PDB entry 5CH4 | X-ray diffraction, 3.64 A resolution | chains Y and E of the 3 polymer chains in the assembly

# Chain Y
Molecule: Protein translocase subunit SecY
From: Thermus thermophilus (strain HB8 / ATCC 27634 / DSM 579)
Reference sequence: Q5SHQ8 (SECY_THET8); aligned to UniProt positions 1-432 over residues 1-435 (the alignment contains insertions or deletions, so no single offset holds)
Chain sequence (441 residues; numbered 1 to 444; 3 numbers in that range are skipped by the numbering (no residue carries them; nothing is unmodelled there); the number before each row is that of its first residue):
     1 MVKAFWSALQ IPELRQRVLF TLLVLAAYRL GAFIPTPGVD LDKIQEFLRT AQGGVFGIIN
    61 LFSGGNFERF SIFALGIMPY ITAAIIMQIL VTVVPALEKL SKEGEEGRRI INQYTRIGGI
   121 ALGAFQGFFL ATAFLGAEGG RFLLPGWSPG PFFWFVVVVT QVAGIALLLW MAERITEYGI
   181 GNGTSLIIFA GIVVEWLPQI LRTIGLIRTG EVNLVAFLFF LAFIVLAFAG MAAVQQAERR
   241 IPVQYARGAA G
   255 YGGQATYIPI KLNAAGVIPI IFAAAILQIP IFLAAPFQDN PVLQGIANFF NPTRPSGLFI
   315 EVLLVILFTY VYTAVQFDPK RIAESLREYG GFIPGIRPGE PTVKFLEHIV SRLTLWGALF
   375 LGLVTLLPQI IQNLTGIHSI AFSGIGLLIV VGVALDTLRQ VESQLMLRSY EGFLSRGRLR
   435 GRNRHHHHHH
Not modelled in the structure: 425-444
Sequence notes: engineered mutation Val2 (Leu in Q5SHQ8), Gly248 (Lys in Q5SHQ8), Ala249 (Val in Q5SHQ8), Ala250 (Val in Q5SHQ8); expression tag (439-444)

# Chain E
Molecule: Protein translocase subunit SecE
From: Thermus thermophilus (strain HB8 / ATCC 27634 / DSM 579)
Reference sequence: P38383 (SECE_THET8); residues 1-60 here = UniProt positions 1-60
Chain sequence (60 residues; each row starts with the number of its first residue):
     1 MFARLIRYFQ EARAELARVT WPTREQVVEG TQAILLFTLA FMVILGLYDT VFRFLIGLLR

# How chain Y and chain E interact
Pairs across the interface (63; chain Y residue first):
  Met1(Y) with Gln26(E)
  Val2(Y) with Gln26(E); Glu29(E); Gly30(E)
  Lys3(Y) with Ala33(E)
  Phe5(Y) with Leu36(E), hydrophobic; Phe37(E)
  Trp6(Y) with Leu36(E), hydrophobic
  Leu22(Y) with Phe41(E), hydrophobic; Ile44(E), hydrophobic; Tyr48(E), hydrogen bond (backbone-side chain)
  Leu25(Y) with Leu45(E), hydrophobic
  Ala26(Y) with Tyr48(E); Phe52(E)
  Arg29(Y) with Asp49(E); Phe52(E)
  Leu30(Y) with Phe52(E)
  Phe33(Y) with Asp49(E); Phe52(E), hydrophobic; Arg53(E)
  Leu186(Y) with Phe41(E), hydrophobic
  Phe189(Y) with Phe37(E), hydrophobic; Phe41(E), hydrophobic
  Ala190(Y) with Leu45(E), hydrophobic
  Val193(Y) with Met42(E); Leu45(E), hydrophobic
  Val194(Y) with Leu45(E), hydrophobic
  Trp196(Y) with Thr38(E); Met42(E), hydrophobic
  Leu197(Y) with Met42(E)
  Phe228(Y) with Ile34(E), hydrophobic; Leu35(E), hydrophobic
  Ala229(Y) with Val27(E); Thr31(E)
  Ala232(Y) with Ile34(E), hydrophobic
  Ala233(Y) with Pro22(E); Val27(E), hydrophobic
  Gln236(Y) with Gln26(E)
  Ala237(Y) with Trp21(E), hydrophobic; Pro22(E)
  Glu238(Y) with Val19(E); Thr20(E), hydrogen bond (backbone-side chain)
  Arg239(Y) with Glu15(E), salt bridge; Arg18(E)
  Arg240(Y) with Thr20(E)
  His362(Y) with Glu11(E), salt bridge
  Arg366(Y) with Tyr8(E); Glu11(E), salt bridge; Ala12(E); Glu15(E)
  Leu367(Y) with Glu15(E); Val19(E), hydrophobic
  Trp370(Y) with Phe9(E), hydrophobic; Ala12(E), hydrogen bond (side chain-backbone); Arg13(E); Leu16(E)
  Val404(Y) with Thr38(E)
  Val405(Y) with Ile34(E), hydrophobic
  Ala408(Y) with Phe37(E), hydrophobic
  Leu409(Y) with Ile34(E), hydrophobic
  Thr411(Y) with Phe37(E)
  Leu412(Y) with Ala33(E), hydrophobic; Phe37(E), hydrophobic
Also at the interface, not in a pair above, chain Y (40 interface residues in all): Leu23, Ile363, Leu369
Also at the interface, not in a pair above, chain E (35 interface residues in all): Gln32, Ala40, Gly46, Ile56

# Overview
Chain Y and chain E form an interface of 40 and 35 residues respectively, with 3 hydrogen bonds and 3 salt
bridges. Polar contacts include Arg239(Y)-Glu15(E), His362(Y)-Glu11(E) and Arg366(Y)-Glu11(E).
Here chain Y is Protein translocase subunit SecY and chain E is Protein translocase subunit SecE, both from
Thermus thermophilus (strain HB8 / ATCC 27634 / DSM 579). Entry 5CH4 (Peptide-Bound State of Thermus
thermophilus SecYEG) was determined by X-ray diffraction (same publication as 5AWW).
